2AXV - chains A and B of the 4 polymer chains in the assembly; structure by X-ray diffraction, 3.00 A resolution.

[Chain A (and B)]
Name: PrgX
Source organism: Enterococcus faecalis
Notes: chain B of this document is another copy of the same molecule, construct and numbering; everything in this record applies to it too
Reference sequence: Q04114 (Q04114_ENTFA); numbering as in UniProt (aligned over 1-317)
Sequence (317 residues; each row starts with the number of its first residue):
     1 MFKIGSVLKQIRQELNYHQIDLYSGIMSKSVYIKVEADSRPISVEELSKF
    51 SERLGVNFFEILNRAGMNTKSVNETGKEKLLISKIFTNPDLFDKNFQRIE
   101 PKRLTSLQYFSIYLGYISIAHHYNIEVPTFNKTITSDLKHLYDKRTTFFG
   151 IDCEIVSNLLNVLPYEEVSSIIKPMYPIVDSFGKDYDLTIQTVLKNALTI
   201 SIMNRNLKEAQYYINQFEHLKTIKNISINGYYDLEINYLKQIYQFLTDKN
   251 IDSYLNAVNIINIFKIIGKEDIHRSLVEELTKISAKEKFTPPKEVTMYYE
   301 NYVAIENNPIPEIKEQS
Not modelled in the structure: 1, 304-317 (chain B: 1, 305-317)
Differences from the reference sequence: engineered mutation C153 (Tyr in Q04114)
Reported in the primary citation:
  - mutagenesis - R12S, Q19R, S28F: abolished binding to DNA (citing earlier work)

[Chain A / chain B interface]
Residue-residue contacts (99; chain A residue first):
  F2(A) - E45(B)
  I4(A) - V44(B)  hydrophobic
  I11(A) - F149(B)  hydrophobic
  E14(A) - R145(B)  salt bridge
  E14(A) - T146(B)  hydrogen bond (side chain-backbone)
  E14(A) - T147(B)  hydrogen bond (side chain-backbone)
  L15(A) - R145(B)
  Y17(A) - T105(B)  hydrogen bond (side chain-backbone)
  Y17(A) - S106(B)
  I42(A) - S43(B)
  I42(A) - V44(B)  hydrogen bond (backbone-backbone)
  S43(A) - P41(B)
  S43(A) - I42(B)
  S43(A) - S43(B)
  V44(A) - I4(B)  hydrophobic
  V44(A) - I42(B)  hydrogen bond (backbone-backbone)
  E45(A) - F2(B)
  L47(A) - V44(B)  hydrophobic
  E52(A) - N73(B)
  E52(A) - E74(B)  hydrogen bond (side chain-backbone)
  E52(A) - T75(B)  hydrogen bond (side chain-backbone)
  G55(A) - Q108(B)
  G55(A) - I151(B)
  V56(A) - F149(B)  hydrophobic
  N57(A) - Q108(B)
  F58(A) - M67(B)  hydrophobic
  F59(A) - F59(B)  hydrophobic
  F59(A) - N63(B)
  F59(A) - D185(B)
  E60(A) - F149(B)
  E60(A) - G150(B)  hydrogen bond (side chain-backbone)
  E60(A) - F182(B)
  E60(A) - Y186(B)
  L62(A) - V44(B)  hydrophobic
  L62(A) - F58(B)  hydrophobic
  N63(A) - F59(B)
  N63(A) - F182(B)
  N63(A) - G183(B)  hydrogen bond (side chain-backbone)
  R64(A) - F148(B)  hydrogen bond (side chain-backbone)
  R64(A) - F149(B)
  R64(A) - F182(B)
  M67(A) - F58(B)  hydrophobic
  N68(A) - S181(B)
  N68(A) - F182(B)
  N73(A) - E52(B)
  E74(A) - E52(B)  hydrogen bond (backbone-side chain)
  T75(A) - E52(B)  hydrogen bond (backbone-side chain)
  T105(A) - Y17(B)  hydrogen bond (backbone-side chain)
  S106(A) - Y17(B)
  S106(A) - E52(B)
  S106(A) - R53(B)
  S106(A) - G55(B)
  L107(A) - L15(B)  hydrophobic
  L107(A) - L54(B)
  Q108(A) - G55(B)  hydrogen bond (side chain-backbone)
  Q108(A) - N57(B)  hydrogen bond
  R145(A) - E14(B)  salt bridge
  T146(A) - E14(B)  hydrogen bond (backbone-side chain)
  T147(A) - Q10(B)
  T147(A) - E14(B)  hydrogen bond (backbone-side chain)
  F148(A) - R64(B)  hydrogen bond (backbone-side chain)
  F149(A) - I11(B)  hydrophobic
  F149(A) - E14(B)
  F149(A) - L15(B)  hydrophobic
  F149(A) - E60(B)
  F149(A) - R64(B)
  G150(A) - E60(B)  hydrogen bond (backbone-side chain)
  I151(A) - G55(B)
  S181(A) - N68(B)  hydrogen bond (backbone-side chain)
  F182(A) - N63(B)
  F182(A) - R64(B)
  F182(A) - N68(B)
  G183(A) - N63(B)
  K184(A) - K184(B)  hydrogen bond (backbone-side chain)
  K184(A) - D185(B)  salt bridge
  K184(A) - L188(B)
  D185(A) - F59(B)
  D185(A) - K184(B)  salt bridge
  Y186(A) - E60(B)
  L188(A) - K184(B)
  I228(A) - Y231(B)
  G230(A) - Y231(B)
  Y231(A) - I228(B)
  Y231(A) - G230(B)
  Y231(A) - D233(B)  hydrogen bond
  D233(A) - Y231(B)  hydrogen bond
  D233(A) - I267(B)
  L234(A) - I263(B)  hydrophobic
  N237(A) - I266(B)
  N237(A) - I267(B)
  N256(A) - I266(B)
  N259(A) - N259(B)  hydrogen bond
  N259(A) - I263(B)
  I263(A) - N259(B)
  I263(A) - I263(B)  hydrophobic
  I266(A) - N237(B)
  I267(A) - K221(B)
  I267(A) - D233(B)
  I267(A) - N237(B)
Also at the interface, not in a pair above, chain A (64 interface residues in all): P41, R53, L54, K144, N225, N229, Q241, I260, K269
Also at the interface, not in a pair above, chain B (64 interface residues in all): L47, S48, V56, L62, K70, L107, N229, L234, I260, K269

[Summary]
The chain A/chain B interface involves 64 residues from each chain; the contacts include 24 hydrogen bonds and
4 salt bridges. Polar pairs include E14(A)-R145(B), K184(A)-D185(B) and E14(A)-T146(B). The paper reports that
R12S, Q19R and S28F of chain A abolish binding to DNA.
Chain A and chain B are both PrgX (Enterococcus faecalis); the structure, Structure of PrgX Y153C mutant, was
determined by X-ray diffraction, deposited together with 2AW6, 2AWI, 2AXU and 2AXZ.
